Entry 5CX2 (X-ray diffraction, 2.21 A resolution); this record covers chains B and C of the 4 polymer chains in the assembly.

# Chain B
Name: Coronin
Source organism: Leishmania donovani
Reference sequence: Q3T1U8 (Q3T1U8_LEIDO); residues 462-510 here = UniProt positions 462-510
Sequence (49 residues; each row starts with the number of its first residue):
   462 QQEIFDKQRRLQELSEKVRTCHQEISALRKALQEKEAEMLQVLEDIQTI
Modified positions: Mse500 (selenomethionine; parent Met)

# Chain C
Name: Coronin
Source organism: Leishmania donovani
Reference sequence: Q3T1U8 (Q3T1U8_LEIDO); numbering as in UniProt (aligned over 461-510)
Sequence (50 residues; row label = number of the first residue in the row):
   461 TQQEIFDKQRRLQELSEKVRTCHQEISALRKALQEKEAEMLQVLEDIQTI
Modified positions: Mse500 (selenomethionine; parent Met)

# Interface between chain B and chain C
Contacting residue pairs (25; chain B residue first):
  Q469(B) with I507(C); I510(C)
  L472(B) with I507(C), hydrophobic
  Q473(B) with Q508(C)
  S476(B) with L504(C)
  V479(B) with Mse500(C), hydrophobic; L501(C), hydrophobic; L504(C), hydrophobic
  R480(B) with E505(C), salt bridge; Q508(C), hydrogen bond
  H483(B) with E497(C), salt bridge; L501(C)
  R490(B) with R490(C); L493(C); Q494(C); E497(C), salt bridge
  L493(B) with R490(C)
  Q494(B) with R490(C)
  E497(B) with H483(C), salt bridge; R490(C), salt bridge
  Mse500(B) with V479(C)
  L501(B) with V479(C), hydrophobic; H483(C)
  L504(B) with S476(C); V479(C), hydrophobic
Also at the interface, not in a pair above, chain B (15 interface residues in all): I486
Also at the interface, not in a pair above, chain C (16 interface residues in all): R480, I486

# In short
The interface between chain B and chain C involves 15 residues on one side and 16 on the other, with 1
hydrogen bond and 5 salt bridges. Among the polar pairs are R480(B)-E505(C), H483(B)-E497(C) and
R490(B)-E497(C).
Here chain B is Coronin and chain C is Coronin, both from Leishmania donovani. Entry 5CX2 (Structure of coiled
coil domain of Leishmania donovani coronin) was determined by X-ray diffraction.
